Entry 4Y69 (X-ray diffraction, 2.90 A resolution); this record covers chains B and C of the 30 polymer chains in the assembly.

[Chain B]
Molecule: Proteasome subunit alpha type-3
From: Saccharomyces cerevisiae (strain ATCC 204508 / S288c)
Notes: EC 3.4.25.1
Reference sequence: P23638 (PSA3_YEAST); residues 0-257 here correspond to UniProt positions 1-258 (UniProt number = residue number + 1)
Amino-acid sequence (258 residues; row label = number of the first residue in the row; numbering starts at 0):
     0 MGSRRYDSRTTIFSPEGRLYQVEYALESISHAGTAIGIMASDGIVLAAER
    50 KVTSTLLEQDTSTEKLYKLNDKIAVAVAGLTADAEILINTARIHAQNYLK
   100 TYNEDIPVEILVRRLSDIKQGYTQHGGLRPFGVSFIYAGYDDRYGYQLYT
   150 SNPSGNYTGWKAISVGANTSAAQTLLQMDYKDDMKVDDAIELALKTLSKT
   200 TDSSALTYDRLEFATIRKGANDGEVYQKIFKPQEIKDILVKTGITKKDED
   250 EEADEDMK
Unresolved in the structure: 0, 245-257
Curated features (UniProtKB/Swiss-Prot):
  - cross-link (Glycyl lysine isopeptide (Lys-Gly)): Lys99 (interchain with G-Cter in ubiquitin), Lys198 (interchain with G-Cter in ubiquitin), Lys230 (interchain with G-Cter in ubiquitin)

[Chain C]
Molecule: Proteasome subunit alpha type-4
From: Saccharomyces cerevisiae (strain ATCC 204508 / S288c)
Notes: EC 3.4.25.1
Reference sequence: P40303 (PSA4_YEAST); residues -1 to 252 here correspond to UniProt positions 1-254 (UniProt number = residue number + 2)
Amino-acid sequence (254 residues; each row starts with the number of its first residue; numbers below 1 keep their minus sign (Met-1 is residue -1)):
    -1 MSGYDRALSIFSPDGHIFQVEYALEAVKRGTCAVGVKGKNCVVLGCERRS
    49 TLKLQDTRITPSKVSKIDSHVVLSFSGLNADSRILIEKARVEAQSHRLTL
    99 EDPVTVEYLTRYVAGVQQRYTQSGGVRPFGVSTLIAGFDPRDDEPKLYQT
   149 EPSGIYSSWSAQTIGRNSKTVREFLEKNYDRKEPPATVEECVKLTVRSLL
   199 EVVQTGAKNIEITVVKPDSDIVALSSEEINQYVTQIEQEKQEQQEQDKKK
   249 KSNH
Unresolved in the structure: -1 to 0, 241-252
Curated features (UniProtKB/Swiss-Prot):
  - modified residue: Thr58 (Phosphothreonine)

[How chain B and chain C interact]
Pairs across the interface - 75 pairs, chain B then chain C:
  Arg3(B) - Arg4(C)  hydrogen bond (backbone-side chain)
  Asp6(B) - Tyr2(C)  hydrogen bond
  Asp6(B) - Arg4(C)  salt bridge
  Arg8(B) - Arg4(C)
  Thr10(B) - Leu6(C)
  Thr10(B) - Arg125(C)
  Ile11(B) - Leu6(C)  hydrophobic
  Ile11(B) - Gln17(C)
  Phe12(B) - Gln17(C)  hydrogen bond (backbone-side chain)
  Phe12(B) - Tyr20(C)  hydrophobic
  Phe12(B) - Ala21(C)  hydrophobic
  Phe12(B) - Leu76(C)  hydrophobic
  Phe12(B) - Arg125(C)
  Phe12(B) - Pro126(C)
  Phe12(B) - Gly128(C)
  Ser13(B) - Tyr20(C)
  Pro14(B) - Tyr20(C)  hydrophobic
  Pro14(B) - Glu23(C)
  Glu15(B) - Glu23(C)
  Glu15(B) - Arg27(C)  hydrogen bond (backbone-side chain)
  Gly16(B) - Tyr20(C)
  Gly16(B) - Glu23(C)
  Gly16(B) - Ala24(C)
  Gly16(B) - Arg27(C)
  Arg17(B) - Arg27(C)
  Leu18(B) - Arg125(C)
  Met38(B) - Asp54(C)
  Met38(B) - Arg56(C)
  Arg112(B) - Arg81(C)
  Ser115(B) - Arg81(C)  hydrogen bond (backbone-side chain)
  Asp116(B) - Arg81(C)  salt bridge
  Asp116(B) - Ile82(C)
  Gln119(B) - Ala78(C)
  Gln119(B) - Asp79(C)
  Gln119(B) - Ile82(C)
  Thr122(B) - Arg125(C)  hydrogen bond (backbone-side chain)
  Gln123(B) - Tyr118(C)
  Gln123(B) - Gly123(C)
  Gln123(B) - Val124(C)
  Gln123(B) - Arg125(C)  hydrogen bond (backbone-backbone)
  Gln123(B) - Pro126(C)
  Gln123(B) - Phe127(C)
  His124(B) - Gly123(C)
  His124(B) - Val124(C)
  Gly125(B) - Tyr2(C)
  Gly125(B) - Gly123(C)
  Gly126(B) - Tyr2(C)
  Tyr143(B) - Arg56(C)  hydrogen bond (backbone-side chain)
  Tyr143(B) - Ile57(C)  hydrophobic
  Tyr145(B) - Arg56(C)  hydrogen bond (backbone-side chain)
  Gln146(B) - Ile57(C)
  Leu147(B) - Ile57(C)
  Tyr148(B) - Ile57(C)
  Ser153(B) - Ala78(C)
  Gly154(B) - Ala78(C)
  Gly154(B) - Arg81(C)  hydrogen bond (backbone-side chain)
  Asn155(B) - Asn77(C)  hydrogen bond
  Asn155(B) - Ala78(C)
  Tyr156(B) - Pro59(C)  hydrophobic
  Tyr156(B) - Arg81(C)
  Gly158(B) - Gln53(C)
  Gly158(B) - Asp54(C)  hydrogen bond (backbone-backbone)
  Gly158(B) - Thr58(C)  hydrogen bond (backbone-side chain)
  Trp159(B) - Leu50(C)  hydrophobic
  Trp159(B) - Lys51(C)
  Trp159(B) - Leu52(C)
  Trp159(B) - Gln53(C)
  Trp159(B) - Asp54(C)
  Lys160(B) - Leu52(C)  hydrogen bond (backbone-backbone)
  Lys160(B) - Gln53(C)
  Lys160(B) - Asp54(C)
  Ala161(B) - Leu52(C)  hydrogen bond (backbone-backbone)
  Gln172(B) - Leu52(C)
  Leu175(B) - Leu52(C)  hydrophobic
  Gln176(B) - Leu52(C)
Also at the interface, not in a pair above, chain B (41 interface residues in all): Glu108, Thr157, Tyr179

[Summary]
The interface between chain B and chain C involves 41 residues on one side and 31 on the other, with 15
hydrogen bonds and 2 salt bridges. Polar pairs include Asp6(B)-Arg4(C), Asp116(B)-Arg81(C) and
Arg3(B)-Arg4(C).
Here chain B is Proteasome subunit alpha type-3 and chain C is Proteasome subunit alpha type-4, both from
Saccharomyces cerevisiae (strain ATCC 204508 / S288c). Entry 4Y69 (Yeast 20S proteasome in complex with
Ac-PAD-ep) was determined by X-ray diffraction (same publication as 4Y6A, 4Y6V, 4Y6Z, 4Y70, 4Y74, 4Y75 and 34
further entries).
